PDB entry 8K43 | electron microscopy, 3.00 A resolution | chains A2 and B3 of the 12 polymer chains in the assembly

[Chain A2 (and B3)]
Protein: VP2
From: Banna virus
Notes: chain B3 of this document is another copy of the same molecule, construct and numbering; everything in this record applies to it too
Reference sequence: Q9INH3 (Q9INH3_9REOV); residues 1-955 here = UniProt positions 1-955
Sequence (955 residues; numbered 1 to 955; the number before each row is that of its first residue):
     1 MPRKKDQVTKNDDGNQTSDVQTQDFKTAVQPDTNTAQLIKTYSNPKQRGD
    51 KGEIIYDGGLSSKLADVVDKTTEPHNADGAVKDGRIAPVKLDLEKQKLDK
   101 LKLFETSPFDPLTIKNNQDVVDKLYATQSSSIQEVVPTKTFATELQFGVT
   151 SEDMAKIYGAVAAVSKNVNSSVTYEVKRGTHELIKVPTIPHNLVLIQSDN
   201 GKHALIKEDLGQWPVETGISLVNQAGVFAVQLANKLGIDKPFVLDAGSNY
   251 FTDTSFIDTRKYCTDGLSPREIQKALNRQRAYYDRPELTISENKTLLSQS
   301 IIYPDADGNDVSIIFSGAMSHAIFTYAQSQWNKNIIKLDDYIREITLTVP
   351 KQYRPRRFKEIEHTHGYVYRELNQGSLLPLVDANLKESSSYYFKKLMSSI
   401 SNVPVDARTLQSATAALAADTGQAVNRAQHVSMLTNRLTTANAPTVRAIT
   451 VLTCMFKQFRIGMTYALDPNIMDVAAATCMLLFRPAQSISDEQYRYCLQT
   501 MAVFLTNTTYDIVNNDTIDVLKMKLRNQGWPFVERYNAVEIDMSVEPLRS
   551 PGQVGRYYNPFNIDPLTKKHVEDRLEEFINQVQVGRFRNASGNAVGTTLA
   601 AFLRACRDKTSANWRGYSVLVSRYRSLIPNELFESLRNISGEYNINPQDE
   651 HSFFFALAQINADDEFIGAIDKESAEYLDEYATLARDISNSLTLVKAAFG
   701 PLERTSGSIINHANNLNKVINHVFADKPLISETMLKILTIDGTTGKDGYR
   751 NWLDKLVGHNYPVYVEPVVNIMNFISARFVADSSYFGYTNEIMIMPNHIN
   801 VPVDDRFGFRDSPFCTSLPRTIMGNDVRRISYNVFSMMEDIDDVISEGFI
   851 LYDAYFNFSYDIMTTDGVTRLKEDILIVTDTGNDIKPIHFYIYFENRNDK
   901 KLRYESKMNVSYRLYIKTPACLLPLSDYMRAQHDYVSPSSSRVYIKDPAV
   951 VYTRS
Disordered / not traced: 1-181 (chain B3: 1-19, 422-429)
Differences from the reference sequence: conflict Lys-97 (Arg in Q9INH3)

[Chain A2 / chain B3 interface]
Contacting residue pairs - 59 pairs, chain A2 then chain B3:
  Glu-216(A2) with Lys-82(B3)
  Thr-217(A2) with Val-81(B3); Lys-82(B3), hydrogen bond (backbone-backbone); Asp-83(B3), hydrogen bond; Gly-84(B3), hydrogen bond (backbone-backbone)
  Ile-219(A2) with Gly-84(B3); Arg-85(B3)
  Tyr-832(A2) with Ala-77(B3), hydrophobic; Val-81(B3), hydrophobic
  Ile-845(A2) with Leu-64(B3), hydrophobic
  Ala-854(A2) with Val-81(B3), hydrophobic
  Tyr-855(A2) with Ala-80(B3); Val-81(B3)
  Phe-856(A2) with Ala-80(B3); Val-81(B3), hydrophobic
  Asn-857(A2) with Ala-80(B3), hydrogen bond (backbone-backbone); Lys-82(B3)
  Arg-870(A2) with Leu-60(B3); Ser-62(B3), hydrogen bond
  Asp-874(A2) with Lys-63(B3); Asp-66(B3)
  Ile-875(A2) with Leu-64(B3), hydrogen bond (backbone-backbone)
  Leu-876(A2) with Leu-64(B3), hydrogen bond (backbone-backbone); Ala-65(B3); Asp-66(B3), hydrogen bond (backbone-backbone)
  Ile-877(A2) with Asp-66(B3); Val-68(B3), hydrophobic
  Val-878(A2) with Ala-65(B3), hydrophobic; Asp-66(B3), hydrogen bond (backbone-backbone); Val-67(B3); Val-68(B3), hydrogen bond (backbone-backbone)
  Thr-879(A2) with Val-68(B3); Thr-72(B3); His-75(B3)
  Asp-880(A2) with Lys-70(B3); Thr-71(B3); Thr-72(B3), hydrogen bond (side chain-backbone)
  Thr-881(A2) with Thr-72(B3), hydrogen bond; Glu-73(B3), hydrogen bond (side chain-backbone); Pro-74(B3); His-75(B3)
  Asp-884(A2) with His-75(B3)
  Ile-885(A2) with Ala-80(B3), hydrogen bond (backbone-backbone)
  Lys-886(A2) with Asp-66(B3), salt bridge; Ala-80(B3)
  Pro-887(A2) with Gly-79(B3); Ala-80(B3)
  Ile-888(A2) with Ala-80(B3), hydrophobic
  Lys-900(A2) with Ile-55(B3)
  Lys-901(A2) with Ile-55(B3)
  Tyr-904(A2) with Tyr-56(B3), hydrophobic
  Met-908(A2) with Tyr-56(B3), hydrophobic
  Asn-909(A2) with Tyr-56(B3); Gly-58(B3), hydrogen bond (side chain-backbone); Leu-60(B3); Ser-61(B3); Ser-62(B3), hydrogen bond (backbone-backbone)
  Ser-911(A2) with Ser-62(B3)
  Tyr-912(A2) with Leu-64(B3), hydrophobic
Also at the interface, not in a pair above, chain A2 (33 interface residues in all): Gly-218, Glu-905, Val-910
Also at the interface, not in a pair above, chain B3 (28 interface residues in all): Gly-59, Asp-78

[In short]
33 residues of chain A2 face 28 of chain B3 across their interface, with 16 hydrogen bonds and 1 salt bridge.
Polar contacts include Lys-886(A2)/Asp-66(B3), Thr-217(A2)/Asp-83(B3) and Arg-870(A2)/Ser-62(B3).
Both chains are VP2 (Banna virus). Entry 8K43 (In situ structure of RNA-dependent RNA polymerase in full BAV
particles) was determined by electron microscopy (same publication as 8K42, 8K49 and 8K4A).
